Entry 4RHX (X-ray diffraction, 2.03 A resolution); this record covers chains A and D of the 4 polymer chains in the assembly.

== Chain A (and D) ==
Protein: Hypoxanthine-guanine phosphoribosyltransferase
Notes: chain D of this document is another copy of the same molecule, construct and numbering; everything in this record applies to it too
UniProtKB: A5U8U8 (A5U8U8_MYCTA); residues 2-202 here correspond to UniProt positions 16-216 (UniProt number = residue number + 14)
Amino-acid sequence (201 residues; numbered 2 to 202; the number before each row is that of its first residue):
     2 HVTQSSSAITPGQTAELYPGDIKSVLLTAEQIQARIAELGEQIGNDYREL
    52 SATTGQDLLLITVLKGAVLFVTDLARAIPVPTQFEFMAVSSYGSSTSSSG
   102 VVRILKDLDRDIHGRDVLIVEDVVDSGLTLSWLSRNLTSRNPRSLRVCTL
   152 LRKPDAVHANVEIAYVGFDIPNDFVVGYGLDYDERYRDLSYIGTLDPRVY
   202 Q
Disordered / not traced: 2-16, 95-98, 202 (chain D: 2-17, 93-102, 202)
Metal / ion sites: Mg2+ site 1: Glu122, Asp123; Mg2+ site 2: Asp182 (together with 3QF)
Residues lining bound ligands: 3QF ([2-([2-(2-amino-6-oxo-1,6-dihydro-9H-purin-9-yl)ethyl]{2-[(2-oxoethyl)(2-phosphonoethyl)amino]ethyl}amino)ethyl]phosphonic acid): Val64, Leu65, Lys66, Gly67, Val90, Ser91, Ser92, Tyr93, Asp123, Val124, Val125, Asp126, Ser127, Gly128, Leu129, Thr130, Lys154, Asp174, Phe175, Val176, Leu181, Asp182, Arg188

== Interface between chain A and chain D ==
Contacting residue pairs (23):
  Tyr93(A) - Asp170(D)
  Tyr93(A) - Ile171(D)
  Tyr93(A) - Pro172(D)
  Ser99(A) - Asp174(D)
  Gly101(A) - Leu27(D)
  Gly101(A) - Pro172(D)
  Val102(A) - Leu27(D)
  Val102(A) - Leu28(D)  hydrophobic
  Val102(A) - Asp170(D)
  Val102(A) - Ile171(D)  hydrophobic
  Val103(A) - Asp170(D)  hydrogen bond (backbone-backbone)
  Leu129(A) - Pro155(D)  hydrophobic
  Leu129(A) - Val158(D)  hydrophobic
  Leu129(A) - His159(D)
  Ser132(A) - Val158(D)
  Trp133(A) - Asp170(D)
  Arg136(A) - Arg153(D)
  Arg136(A) - Ile164(D)  hydrogen bond (side chain-backbone)
  Arg136(A) - Ala165(D)  hydrogen bond (side chain-backbone)
  Arg136(A) - Val167(D)
  Asn161(A) - Val158(D)
  Asn161(A) - His159(D)
  Asn161(A) - Asn161(D)
Also at the interface, not in a pair above, chain A (13 interface residues in all): Ser100, Ser127, His159
Also at the interface, not in a pair above, chain D (17 interface residues in all): Tyr166, Phe169, Thr195

== In short ==
Chain A and chain D form an interface of 13 and 17 residues respectively; the contacts include 3 hydrogen
bonds. Among the polar pairs are Arg136(A)-Ile164(D), Arg136(A)-Ala165(D) and Val103(A)-Asp170(D). Ligands of
chain A: compound 3QF. The Mg2+ site 1 is built by Glu122(A) and Asp123(A).
Chain A and chain D are both Hypoxanthine-guanine phosphoribosyltransferase; the structure, Structures of
Mycobacterium tuberculosis 6-oxopurine phosphoribosyltransferase which is a potential target for drug
development against this ..., was determined by X-ray diffraction, deposited together with 4RHT, 4RHU and
4RHY.
